5AML - chain A; structure by X-ray diffraction, 1.36 A resolution.

# Chain A
Molecule: Carbonic anhydrase 2
Source organism: Homo sapiens
Notes: EC 4.2.1.1
UniProtKB: P00918 (CAH2_HUMAN); the author numbering skips numbers that UniProt does not, so the offset changes along the chain: 2-125 = UniProt 2-125; 127-261 = UniProt 126-260
Chain sequence (259 residues; each row starts with the number of its first residue; note: 1 number in that range is skipped by the numbering (no residue carries it; nothing is unmodelled there)):
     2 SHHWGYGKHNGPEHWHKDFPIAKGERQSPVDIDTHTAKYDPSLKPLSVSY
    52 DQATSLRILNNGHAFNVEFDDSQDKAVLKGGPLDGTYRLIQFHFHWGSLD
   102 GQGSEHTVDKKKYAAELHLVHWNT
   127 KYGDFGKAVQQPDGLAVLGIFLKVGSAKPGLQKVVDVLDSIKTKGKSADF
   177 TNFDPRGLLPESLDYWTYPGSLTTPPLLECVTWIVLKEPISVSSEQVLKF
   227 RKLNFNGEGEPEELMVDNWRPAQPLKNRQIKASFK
Disordered / not traced: 2-3
Ion coordination: Zn2+: His94, His96, His119 (together with 51J)
Ligand contacts: 51J (2-(but-2-yn-1-ylsulfamoyl)-4-sulfamoylbenzoic acid): Asn62, Asn67, Gln92, His94, His96, Glu106, His119, Val121, Phe131, Val135, Leu141, Val143, Ser197, Leu198, Thr199, Thr200, Pro202, Leu204, Trp209
UniProt features mapped onto this chain:
  - active site: His64 (Proton donor/acceptor)
  - binding site (Zn(2+)): His94, His96, His119
  - binding site (substrate): Thr199, Thr200
  - site: Tyr7 (Fine-tunes the proton-transfer properties of H-64), Asn62 (Fine-tunes the proton-transfer properties of H-64), Asn67 (Fine-tunes the proton-transfer properties of H-64), Gln92 (Involved in the binding of some activators, including histamine and L-histidine)
  - modified residue: Ser2 (N-acetylserine), Ser166 (Phosphoserine), Ser173 (Phosphoserine)

# Summary
Bound to chain A: compound 51J. His94, His96 and His119 coordinate Zn2+. Curated annotation (UniProt) lists
active-site residue His64, 3 Zn2+-binding residues and substrate-binding residues Thr199 and Thr200.
Chain A is Carbonic anhydrase 2 (Homo sapiens); the structure, Three dimensional structure of human carbonic
anhydrase II in complex with 2-(But-2-yn-1-ylsulfamoyl)-4-sulfamoylbenzoic acid, was determined by X-ray
diffraction (same publication as 5AMD and 5AMG).
